8WH8 - chains I and K of the 11 polymer chains in the assembly; structure by electron microscopy, 3.60 A resolution.

# Chain I
Molecule: sense strand (147-nt DNA)
Sequence (147 nucleotides; each row starts with the number of its first residue):
     1 ATCGAGAATC CCGGTGCCGA GGCCGCTCAA TTGGTCGTAG ACAGCTCTAG CACCGCTTAA
    61 ACGCACGTAC GCGCTGTCCC CCGCGTTTAA CCGCCCAAGG GGATTACTCC CTAGTCTCCA
   121 GGCACGTGTC AGATATATAC ATCCGAT
Not modelled in the structure: 1-9, 135-147

# Chain K
Name: ATP-dependent DNA helicase DDM1
Organism: Arabidopsis thaliana
Notes: EC 3.6.4.12
UniProtKB: Q9XFH4 (DDM1_ARATH); numbering as in UniProt (aligned over 1-764)
Chain sequence (765 residues; each row starts with the number of its first residue; numbering starts at 0):
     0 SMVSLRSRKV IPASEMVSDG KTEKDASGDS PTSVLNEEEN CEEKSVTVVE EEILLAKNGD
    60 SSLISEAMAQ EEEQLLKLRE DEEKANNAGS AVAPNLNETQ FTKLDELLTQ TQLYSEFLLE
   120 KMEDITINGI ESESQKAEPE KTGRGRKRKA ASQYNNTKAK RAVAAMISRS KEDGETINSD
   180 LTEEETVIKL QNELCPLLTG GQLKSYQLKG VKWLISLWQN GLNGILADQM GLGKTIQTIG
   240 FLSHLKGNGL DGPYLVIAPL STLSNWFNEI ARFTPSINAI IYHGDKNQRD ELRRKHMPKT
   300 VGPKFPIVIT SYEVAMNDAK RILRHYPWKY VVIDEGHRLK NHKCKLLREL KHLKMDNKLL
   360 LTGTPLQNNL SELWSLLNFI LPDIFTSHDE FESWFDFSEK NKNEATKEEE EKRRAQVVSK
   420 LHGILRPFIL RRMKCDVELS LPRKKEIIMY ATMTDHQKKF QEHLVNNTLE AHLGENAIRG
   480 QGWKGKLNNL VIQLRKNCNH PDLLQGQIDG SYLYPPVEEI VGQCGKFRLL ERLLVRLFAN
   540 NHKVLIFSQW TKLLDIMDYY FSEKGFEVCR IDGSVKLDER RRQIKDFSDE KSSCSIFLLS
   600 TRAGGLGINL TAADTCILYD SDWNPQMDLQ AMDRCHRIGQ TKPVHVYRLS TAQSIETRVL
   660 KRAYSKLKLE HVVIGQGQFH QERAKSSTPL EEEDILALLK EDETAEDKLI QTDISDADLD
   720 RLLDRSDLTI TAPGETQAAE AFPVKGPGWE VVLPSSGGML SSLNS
Not modelled in the structure: 0-202, 384-414, 677-764
Construct notes: expression tag (0)
UniProt features mapped onto this chain:
  - motif: Arg-145 to Gln-152 (Nuclear localization signal 1), Asp-333 to His-336 (DEAH box), Leu-429 to Val-436 (Nuclear localization signal 2)
  - binding site (ATP): Asp-227 to Thr-234
Ligand contacts: ADP (adenosine-5'-diphosphate): Lys-203, Tyr-205, Gly-230, Leu-231, Gly-232, Thr-234, Ile-235, Phe-272, Val-436

# Chain I / chain K interface
Contacting residue pairs (21):
  DC94(I) with Lys-344(K), salt bridge to the phosphate
  DC95(I) with Arg-337(K), sugar contact; Cys-343(K), phosphate contact; Lys-344(K), hydrogen bond to the phosphate; Leu-345(K), hydrogen bond to the phosphate
  DC96(I) with Lys-339(K), phosphate contact; Arg-601(K), hydrogen bond to the phosphate
  DA97(I) with Asn-367(K), sugar contact; Arg-601(K), salt bridge to the phosphate; Trp-622(K), sugar contact; Asn-623(K), phosphate contact
  DA98(I) with Asn-367(K), phosphate contact; Asn-488(K), base contact; Trp-622(K), phosphate contact; Arg-661(K), salt bridge to the phosphate; Lys-665(K), salt bridge to the phosphate
  DG99(I) with Asn-488(K), base contact; Val-490(K), phosphate contact; Arg-661(K), salt bridge to the phosphate
  DG100(I) with Val-490(K), phosphate contact; Arg-657(K), salt bridge to the phosphate
Interface residues without a listed pair, chain I (8 interface residues in all): DC17
Interface residues without a listed pair, chain K (19 interface residues in all): Met-315, Lys-319, His-336, Asn-340, Met-626

# Overview
The interface between chain I and chain K involves 8 residues on one side and 19 on the other, with 3 hydrogen
bonds and 6 salt bridges. Polar pairs include DC95(I)/Lys-344(K), DC95(I)/Leu-345(K) and DC96(I)/Arg-601(K).
Chain K binds ADP.
Here chain I is sense strand (147-nt DNA) and chain K is ATP-dependent DNA helicase DDM1 (Arabidopsis
thaliana). Entry 8WH8 (Structure of DDM1-nucleosome complex in ADP state) was determined by electron
microscopy, deposited together with 8WH5, 8WH9, 8WHA and 8WHB.
